Entry 4TUK (X-ray diffraction, 1.60 A resolution); this record covers chains L and I of the 3 polymer chains in the assembly.

== Chain L ==
Protein: Light chain of monoclonal antibody against neuroblastoma associated antigen
Source organism: Mus musculus
Notes: antibody fragment or engineered binder
Chain sequence (220 residues; each row starts with the number of its first residue):
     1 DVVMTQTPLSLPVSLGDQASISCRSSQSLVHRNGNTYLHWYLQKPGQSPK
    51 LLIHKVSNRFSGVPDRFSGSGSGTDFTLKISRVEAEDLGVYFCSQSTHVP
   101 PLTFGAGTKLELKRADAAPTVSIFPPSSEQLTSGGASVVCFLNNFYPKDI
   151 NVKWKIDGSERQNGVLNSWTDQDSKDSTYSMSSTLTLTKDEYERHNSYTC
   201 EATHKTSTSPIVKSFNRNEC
Unresolved in the structure: 219-220
Cystine bridges: Cys23-Cys93, Cys140-Cys200
From the paper describing this entry:
  - mutagenesis - H31N, S96A: abolished binding to GD2

== Chain I ==
Protein: peptide2
Chain sequence (17 residues; row label = number of the first residue in the row):
     1 VCNPLTGALLCSAAEGD
Unresolved in the structure: 16-17
Cystine bridges: Cys2-Cys11
From the paper describing this entry:
  - contacts within the chain: Asn3-Thr6 (backbone contact)

== Interface between chain L and chain I ==
Pairs across the interface (14; chain L residue first):
  His31(L) - Ala14(I)
  His31(L) - Glu15(I)
  Arg32(L) - Glu15(I)
  Asn33(L) - Ala14(I)  hydrogen bond (side chain-backbone)
  Tyr37(L) - Pro4(I)
  Tyr37(L) - Leu5(I)
  Tyr37(L) - Gly7(I)
  His39(L) - Leu5(I)  hydrogen bond (side chain-backbone)
  Tyr41(L) - Leu5(I)
  Leu51(L) - Leu5(I)  hydrophobic
  His54(L) - Leu5(I)
  Ser96(L) - Leu5(I)
  Ser96(L) - Thr6(I)  hydrogen bond (side chain-backbone)
  Val99(L) - Leu9(I)
Also at the interface, not in a pair above, chain L (12 interface residues in all): Lys55, Leu102
Also at the interface, not in a pair above, chain I (8 interface residues in all): Ala8
Interface features reported in the paper:
  - specific contacts: His39(L)-Leu5(I) (hydrogen bond), Ser96(L)-Thr6(I) (hydrogen bond)
  - epitope / paratope residues, chain L: His31(L), Asn33(L), His39(L), Ser96(L)
  - interface residues, chain L: His31(L), Asn33(L)
  - interface residues, chain I: Ala8(I)

== Summary ==
Chain L and chain I form an interface of 12 and 8 residues respectively; the contacts include 3 hydrogen
bonds. Among the polar pairs are Asn33(L)-Ala14(I), His39(L)-Leu5(I) and Ser96(L)-Thr6(I). The paper describes
hydrogen bonds between His39(L) and Leu5(I) and Ser96(L) and Thr6(I). The paper reports that H31N and S96A of
chain L abolish binding to GD2; epitope/paratope residues His31(L), Asn33(L) and His39(L) among others.
Here chain L is Light chain of monoclonal antibody against neuroblastoma associated antigen (Mus musculus) and
chain I is peptide2. Entry 4TUK (Crystal structure of monoclonal antibody against neuroblastoma associated
antigen) was determined by X-ray diffraction, deposited together with 4TRP, 4TUJ, 4TUL and 4TUO.
